9VEO - chains E and G of the 8 polymer chains in the assembly; structure by electron microscopy, 3.70 A resolution.

# Chain E (and G)
Molecule: Potassium voltage-gated channel subfamily KQT member 1
Source organism: Homo sapiens
Notes: chain G of this document is another copy of the same molecule, construct and numbering; everything in this record applies to it too
UniProtKB: P51787 (KCNQ1_HUMAN); numbering as in UniProt (aligned over 76-620)
Amino-acid sequence (546 residues; row label = number of the first residue in the row):
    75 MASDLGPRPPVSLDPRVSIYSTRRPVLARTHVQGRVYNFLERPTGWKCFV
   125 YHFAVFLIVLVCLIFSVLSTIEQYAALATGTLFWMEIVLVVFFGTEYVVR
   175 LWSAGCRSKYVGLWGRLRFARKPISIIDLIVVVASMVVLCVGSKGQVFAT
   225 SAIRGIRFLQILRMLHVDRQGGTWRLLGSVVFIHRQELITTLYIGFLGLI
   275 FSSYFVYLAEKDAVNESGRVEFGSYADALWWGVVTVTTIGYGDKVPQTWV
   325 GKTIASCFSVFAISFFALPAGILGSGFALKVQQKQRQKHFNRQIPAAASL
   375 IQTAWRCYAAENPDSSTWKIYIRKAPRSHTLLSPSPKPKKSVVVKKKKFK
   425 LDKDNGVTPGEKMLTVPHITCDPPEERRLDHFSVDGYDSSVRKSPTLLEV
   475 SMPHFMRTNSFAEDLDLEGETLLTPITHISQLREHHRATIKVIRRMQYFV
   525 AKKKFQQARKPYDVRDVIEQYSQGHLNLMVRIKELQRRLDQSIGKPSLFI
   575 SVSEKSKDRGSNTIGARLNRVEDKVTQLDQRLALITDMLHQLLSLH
Unresolved in the structure: 75-103, 219-224, 388-505, 538-541, 563-620
Sequence notes: initiating methionine (75)
Curated features (UniProtKB/Swiss-Prot):
  - region: Met-238 to Gly-246 (Interaction with KCNE3), Ala-370 to Tyr-382 (Interaction with CALM), Lys-515 to Phe-529 (Interaction with CALM), Pro-535 to Leu-572 (Interaction with KCNE1 C-terminus), Ile-588 to Leu-616 (Interaction with AKAP9), Gly-589 to His-620 (C-terminal assembly domain (tetramerization))
  - binding site (a 1,2-diacyl-sn-glycero-3-phospho-(1D-myo-inositol-4,5-bisphosphate)): Gln-244
  - modified residue (Phosphoserine): Ser-407, Ser-409
  - glycosylation: Asn-289 (N-linked (GlcNAc...) asparagine)
  - natural variant: Tyr-111 (Y111C: In LQT1; uncertain significance), Glu-115 (E115G: In LQT1), Pro-117 (P117L: In LQT1; uncertain significance), Cys-122 (C122Y: In LQT1), Phe-127 (F127L: In LQT1; uncertain significance), Val-133 (V133I: In LQT1), Leu-134 (L134P: In LQT1; uncertain significance), Cys-136 (C136F: In LQT1), Leu-137 (L137F: In LQT1; uncertain significance), Ser-140 (S140G: In ATFB3), Thr-144 (T144A: In LQT1; uncertain significance), Glu-146 (E146K: In LQT1; uncertain significance), 154 further natural variant entries in UniProt
  - mutagenesis: Arg-231 (R231A: Strongly inhibits SLC5A3 transporter activity), Val-324 (V324L: Has a voltage-gated potassium channel activity. Inhibition of voltage-gated potassium channel activity by KCNE4), Lys-326 (K326R: Has a voltage-gated potassium channel activity. Disrupts KCNE4-mediated voltage-gated potassium channel activity inhibition), Thr-327 (T327V: Has a voltage-gated potassium channel activity. Disrupts KCNE4-mediated voltage-gated potassium channel activity inhibition), Ile-328 (I328L: Has a voltage-gated potassium channel activity. Inhibition of voltage-gated potassium channel activity by KCNE4), Ser-338 (S338C: Inhibits voltage-gated potassium channel activity), Phe-340 (F340C: Inhibits voltage-gated potassium channel activity), Ile-375 (I375D: Reduced protein expression, probably due to misfolding and proteasomal degradation. No detectable electrophysiological activity. Reduced electrophysiological activity in the presence of KCNE1), Val-516 (V516D: Reduced protein expression, probably due to misfolding and proteasomal degradation. Significantly reduced electrophysiological activity ...), Lys-526 (K526N: Decreased interaction with PIP2 and calmodulin/CALM in the presence of calcium. Insensitive to gating modulation by calcified CALM. Impaired IKS current ...), Lys-527 (K527N: Decreased interaction with PIP2 and calmodulin/CALM in the presence of calcium. Decreased interaction with PIP2 and CALM in the presence of calcium; when associated with N-526 ...), Gly-589 (G589M: No effect), 4 further mutagenesis entries in UniProt
Small-molecule neighbours:
  - PtdIns(4,5)P2 (PT5; [(2R)-1-octadecanoyloxy-3-[oxidanyl-[(1R,2R,3S,4R,5R,6S)-2,3,6-tris(oxidanyl)-4,5-diphosphonooxy-cyclohexyl]oxy-phospho ryl]oxy-propan-2-yl] (8Z)-icosa-5,8,11,14-tetraenoate), molecule 1: Tyr-111, Arg-181, Lys-183, Tyr-184, Lys-196, Pro-197, Leu-239, Gly-245, Trp-248, Arg-249, Leu-251, Gly-252
  - PtdIns(4,5)P2 (PT5), molecule 2: Val-255, Phe-256, Arg-259, Leu-262, Ile-263, Leu-266

# Chain E / chain G interface
Pairs across the interface (50; chain E residue first):
  Thr-264(E) with Thr-247(G); Leu-250(G)
  Tyr-267(E) with Met-238(G); Leu-239(G); Thr-247(G)
  Ile-268(E) with Trp-248(G), hydrophobic; Leu-251(G), hydrophobic
  Leu-271(E) with Leu-239(G), hydrophobic; Trp-248(G), hydrophobic
  Ile-274(E) with Ile-235(G), hydrophobic
  Tyr-281(E) with Thr-144(G), hydrogen bond; Arg-231(G)
  Glu-290(E) with Arg-293(G)
  Ser-298(E) with Thr-144(G); Ile-145(G)
  Tyr-299(E) with Val-141(G), hydrophobic; Thr-144(G)
  Ala-300(E) with Val-141(G), hydrophobic
  Trp-305(E) with Tyr-315(G), hydrogen bond
  Thr-309(E) with Ile-313(G); Tyr-315(G), hydrogen bond
  Thr-312(E) with Thr-312(G); Ile-313(G)
  Ile-313(E) with Ile-313(G)
  Gly-314(E) with Ile-313(G); Gly-314(G)
  Tyr-315(E) with Tyr-315(G)
  Gly-316(E) with Tyr-315(G)
  Val-319(E) with Tyr-315(G), hydrophobic; Asp-317(G)
  Lys-326(E) with Trp-304(G)
  Ser-330(E) with Val-307(G)
  Val-334(E) with Thr-311(G)
  Phe-339(E) with Leu-347(G), hydrophobic
  Ala-341(E) with Ala-344(G)
  Leu-342(E) with Ala-344(G); Leu-347(G), hydrophobic; Gly-348(G); Phe-351(G), hydrophobic
  Leu-353(E) with Ile-542(G), hydrophobic
  Gln-357(E) with Ile-542(G)
  Arg-360(E) with Gln-544(G); Gln-547(G)
  Met-553(E) with Asn-551(G); Leu-552(G), hydrophobic
  Ile-556(E) with Ile-556(G), hydrophobic
  Lys-557(E) with Arg-555(G)
  Leu-559(E) with Leu-559(G), hydrophobic
  Gln-560(E) with Glu-558(G), hydrogen bond; Arg-562(G)
Also at the interface, not in a pair above, chain E (45 interface residues in all): His-258, Gln-260, Glu-261, Phe-270, Tyr-278, Phe-279, Leu-303, Lys-318, Pro-320, Ala-329, Ser-333, Ser-338, Ile-346
Also at the interface, not in a pair above, chain G (42 interface residues in all): Phe-232, Asp-242, Phe-340, Pro-343, Ala-352, Val-355, Lys-358, Glu-543

# Overview
The interface between chain E and chain G involves 45 residues on one side and 42 on the other; the contacts
include 4 hydrogen bonds. Polar pairs include Tyr-281(E)/Thr-144(G), Trp-305(E)/Tyr-315(G) and
Thr-309(E)/Tyr-315(G). Bound to chain E: PtdIns(4,5)P2.
Chain E and chain G are both Potassium voltage-gated channel subfamily KQT member 1 (Homo sapiens); the
structure, structure of human KCNQ1-CaM-PIP2 complex with straight conformation, was determined by electron
microscopy (same publication as 9WD8 and 9VEN).
